Entry 7YQH (electron microscopy, 5.60 A resolution (low resolution: residue-level contacts below are approximate; hydrogen-bond / salt-bridge calls are withheld)); this record covers chains A and B of the 8 polymer chains in the assembly.

# Chain A
Protein: Structural maintenance of chromosomes protein 5
Organism: Saccharomyces cerevisiae S288C
Reference sequence: Q08204 (SMC5_YEAST); residues 1-1093 here = UniProt positions 1-1093
Amino-acid sequence (1093 residues; each row starts with the number of its first residue):
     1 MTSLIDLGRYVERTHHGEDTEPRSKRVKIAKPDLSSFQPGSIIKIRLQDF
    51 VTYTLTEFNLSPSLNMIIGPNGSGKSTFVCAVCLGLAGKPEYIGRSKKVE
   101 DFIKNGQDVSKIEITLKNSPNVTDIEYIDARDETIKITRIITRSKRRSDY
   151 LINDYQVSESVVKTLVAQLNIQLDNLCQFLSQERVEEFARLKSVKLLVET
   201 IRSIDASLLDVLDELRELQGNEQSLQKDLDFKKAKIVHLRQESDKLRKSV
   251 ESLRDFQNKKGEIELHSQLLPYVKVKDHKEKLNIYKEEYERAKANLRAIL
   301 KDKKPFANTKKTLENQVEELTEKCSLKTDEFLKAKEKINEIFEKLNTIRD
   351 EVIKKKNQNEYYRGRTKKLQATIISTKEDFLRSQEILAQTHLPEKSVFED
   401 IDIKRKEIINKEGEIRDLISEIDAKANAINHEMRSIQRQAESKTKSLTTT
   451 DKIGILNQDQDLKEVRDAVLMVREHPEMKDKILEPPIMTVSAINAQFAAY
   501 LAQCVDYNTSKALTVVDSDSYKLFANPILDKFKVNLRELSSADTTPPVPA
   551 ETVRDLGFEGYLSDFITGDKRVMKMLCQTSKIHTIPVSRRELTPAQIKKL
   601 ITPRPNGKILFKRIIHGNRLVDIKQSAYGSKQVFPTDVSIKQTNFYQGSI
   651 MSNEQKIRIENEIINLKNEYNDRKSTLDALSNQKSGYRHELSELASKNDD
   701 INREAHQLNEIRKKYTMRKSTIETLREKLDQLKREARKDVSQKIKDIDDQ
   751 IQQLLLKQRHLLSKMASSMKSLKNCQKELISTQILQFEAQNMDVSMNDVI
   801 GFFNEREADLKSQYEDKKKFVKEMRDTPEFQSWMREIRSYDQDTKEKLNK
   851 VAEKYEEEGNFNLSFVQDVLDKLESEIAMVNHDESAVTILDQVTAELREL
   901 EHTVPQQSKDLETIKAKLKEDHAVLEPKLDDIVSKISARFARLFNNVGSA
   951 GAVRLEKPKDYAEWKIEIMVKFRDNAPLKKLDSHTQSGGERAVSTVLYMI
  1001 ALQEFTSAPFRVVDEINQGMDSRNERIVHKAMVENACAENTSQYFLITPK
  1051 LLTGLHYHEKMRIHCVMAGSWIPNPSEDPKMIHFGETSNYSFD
Unresolved in the structure: 1-24

# Chain B
Protein: Structural maintenance of chromosomes protein 6
Organism: Saccharomyces cerevisiae S288C
Reference sequence: Q12749 (SMC6_YEAST); numbering as in UniProt (aligned over 1-1114)
Amino-acid sequence (1114 residues; each row starts with the number of its first residue):
     1 MISTTISGKRPIEQVDDELLSLTAQQENEEQQQQRKRRRHQFAPMTQFNS
    51 NTLDEDSGFRSSSDVATADQDNFLEESPSGYIKKVILRNFMCHEHFELEL
   101 GSRLNFIVGNNGSGKSAILTAITIGLGAKASETNRGSSLKDLIREGCYSA
   151 KIILHLDNSKYGAYQQGIFGNEIIVERIIKRDGPASFSLRSENGKEISNK
   201 KKDIQTVVDYFSVPVSNPMCFLSQDAARSFLTASTSQDKYSHFMKGTLLQ
   251 EITENLLYASAIHDSAQENMALHLENLKSLKAEYEDAKKLLRELNQTSDL
   301 NERKMLLQAKSLWIDVAHNTDACKNLENEISGIQQKVDEVTEKIRNRQEK
   351 IERYTSDGTTIEAQIDAKVIYVNEKDSEHQNARELLRDVKSRFEKEKSNQ
   401 AEAQSNIDQGRKKVDALNKTIAHLEEELTKEMGGDKDQMRQELEQLEKAN
   451 EKLREVNNSLVVSLQDVKNEERDIQHERESELRTISRSIQNKKVELQNIA
   501 KGNDTFLMNFDRNMDRLLRTIEQRKNEFETPAIGPLGSLVTIRKGFEKWT
   551 RSIQRAISSSLNAFVVSNPKDNRLFRDIMRSCGIRSNIPIVTYCLSQFDY
   601 SKGRAHGNYPTIVDALEFSKPEIECLFVDLSRIERIVLIEDKNEARNFLQ
   651 RNPVNVNMALSLRDRRSGFQLSGGYRLDTVTYQDKIRLKVNSSSDNGTQY
   701 LKDLIEQETKELQNIRDRYEEKLSEVRSRLKEIDGRLKSTKNEMRKTNFR
   751 MTELKMNVGKVVDTGILNSKINERKNQEQAIASYEAAKEELGLKIEQIAQ
   801 EAQPIKEQYDSTKLALVEAQDELQQLKEDINSRQSKIQKYKDDTIYYEDK
   851 KKVYLENIKKIEVNVAALKEGIQRQIQNACAFCSKERIENVDLPDTQEEI
   901 KRELDKVSRMIQKAEKSLGLSQEEVIALFEKCRNKYKEGQKKYMEIDEAL
   951 NRLHNSLKARDQNYKNAEKGTCFDADMDFRASLKVRKFSGNLSFIKDTKS
  1001 LEIYILTTNDEKARNVDTLSGGEKSFSQMALLLATWKPMRSRIIALDEFD
  1051 VFMDQVNRKIGTTLIVKKLKDIARTQTIIITPQDIGKIADIDSSGVSIHR
  1101 MRDPERQNNSNFYN
Unresolved in the structure: 1-11, 47-73, 1105-1114
Swiss-Prot annotation at these positions:
  - motif: Arg-35 to Arg-39 (Nuclear localization signal)
  - binding site (ATP): Gly-109 to Ser-116

# Interface between chain A and chain B
Residue-residue contacts (86):
  Ile-353(A) with Arg-387(B)
  Asn-357(A) with Glu-394(B); Lys-395(B)
  Glu-360(A) with Lys-395(B)
  Tyr-361(A) with Lys-395(B); Ser-398(B)
  Arg-365(A) with Asn-399(B); Glu-402(B)
  Lys-404(A) with Lys-755(B); Gly-759(B)
  Arg-405(A) with Lys-755(B); Met-756(B)
  Ile-408(A) with Thr-752(B); Lys-755(B)
  Glu-412(A) with Asn-748(B); Met-751(B)
  Ile-419(A) with Arg-454(B)
  Asp-423(A) with Arg-454(B)
  Asn-430(A) with Gln-465(B)
  Arg-434(A) with Asn-469(B); Arg-472(B)
  Arg-438(A) with Arg-472(B)
  Gln-460(A) with Arg-666(B)
  Asn-508(A) with Asp-678(B); Thr-679(B)
  Tyr-521(A) with Gly-674(B); Tyr-675(B); Arg-676(B)
  Lys-522(A) with Arg-676(B)
  Ala-525(A) with Arg-676(B)
  Lys-533(A) with Arg-663(B); Ser-667(B); Phe-669(B)
  Val-534(A) with Phe-669(B)
  Asn-535(A) with Leu-677(B); Asp-678(B)
  Leu-536(A) with Arg-676(B)
  Leu-592(A) with Arg-573(B)
  Thr-593(A) with Arg-573(B)
  Pro-594(A) with Pro-569(B); Arg-573(B); Arg-576(B)
  Ala-595(A) with Pro-569(B)
  Lys-598(A) with Ser-567(B); Pro-569(B)
  Arg-619(A) with Arg-573(B); Arg-576(B)
  Lys-624(A) with Tyr-593(B); Leu-630(B)
  Gln-625(A) with Tyr-593(B)
  Ser-626(A) with Tyr-593(B)
  Ala-627(A) with Tyr-593(B)
  Tyr-628(A) with Gln-597(B)
  Phe-634(A) with Thr-592(B); Tyr-593(B); Cys-594(B)
  Pro-635(A) with Thr-592(B)
  Thr-636(A) with Ile-590(B)
  Asp-637(A) with Asn-572(B); Ile-588(B); Pro-589(B); Ile-590(B)
  Val-638(A) with Pro-589(B)
  Ser-639(A) with Asn-587(B)
  Ile-640(A) with Asn-587(B)
  Lys-641(A) with Arg-580(B); Asn-587(B)
  Asp-699(A) with Lys-755(B)
  Glu-710(A) with Lys-760(B); Val-761(B); Val-762(B)
  Lys-713(A) with Val-761(B)
  Lys-714(A) with Val-762(B); Thr-764(B); Gly-765(B)
  Met-717(A) with Asp-763(B); Gly-765(B); Ile-766(B)
  Thr-721(A) with Ile-766(B)
  Glu-874(A) with Arg-902(B); Lys-906(B); Arg-909(B)
  Ile-877(A) with Lys-906(B)
  Ala-878(A) with Arg-909(B)
  Asn-881(A) with Lys-913(B)
  His-882(A) with Lys-913(B)
Interface residues without a listed pair, chain A (64 interface residues in all): Asp-350, Lys-354, Tyr-362, Ile-401, Asn-427, Glu-538, Gly-629, Arg-703, Leu-870, Asp-871, Ser-875
Interface residues without a listed pair, chain B (62 interface residues in all): Val-566, Ser-586, Val-591, Leu-595, Ser-596, Phe-598, Met-744, Val-758, Asp-905, Met-910

# In short
Chain A and chain B form an interface of 64 and 62 residues respectively. Curated annotation (UniProt) lists 8
ATP-binding residues on chain B.
Chain A is Structural maintenance of chromosomes protein 5 and chain B is Structural maintenance of
chromosomes protein 6, both from Saccharomyces cerevisiae S288C; the structure, Cryo-EM structure of 8-subunit
Smc5/6, was determined by electron microscopy (same publication as 7YLM, 7YMD, 8HQS, 8I13, 8I21, 8I4U and 6
further entries).
